1P0P - chain A; structure by X-ray diffraction, 2.30 A resolution.

Chain A:
Protein: Cholinesterase
Organism: Homo sapiens
Notes: EC 3.1.1.8
Reference sequence: P06276 (CHLE_HUMAN); residues 1-529 here correspond to UniProt positions 29-557 (UniProt number = residue number + 28)
Sequence (529 residues; each row starts with the number of its first residue):
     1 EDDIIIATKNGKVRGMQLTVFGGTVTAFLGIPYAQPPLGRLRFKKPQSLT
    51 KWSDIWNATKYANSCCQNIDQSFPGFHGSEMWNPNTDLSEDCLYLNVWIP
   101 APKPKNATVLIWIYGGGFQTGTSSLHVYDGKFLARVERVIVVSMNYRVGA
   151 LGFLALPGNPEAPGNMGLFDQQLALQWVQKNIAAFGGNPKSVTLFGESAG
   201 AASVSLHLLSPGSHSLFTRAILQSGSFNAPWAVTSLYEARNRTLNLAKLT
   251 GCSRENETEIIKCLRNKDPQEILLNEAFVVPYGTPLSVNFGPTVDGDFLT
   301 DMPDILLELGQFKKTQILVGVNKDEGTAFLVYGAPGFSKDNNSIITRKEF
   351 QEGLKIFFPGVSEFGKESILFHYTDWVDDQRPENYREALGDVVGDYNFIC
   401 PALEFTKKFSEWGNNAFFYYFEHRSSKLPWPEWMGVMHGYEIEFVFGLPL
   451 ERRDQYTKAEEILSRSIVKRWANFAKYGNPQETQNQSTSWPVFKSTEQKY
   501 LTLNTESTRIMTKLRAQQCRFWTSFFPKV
Disordered / not traced: 1-3, 255, 378-379, 455
Disulfides: C65-C92, C252-C263, C400-C519
Covalently attached groups: N-acetylglucosamine (NAG) linked to N57, N106, N485; glycan linked to N241, N341
Construct notes: engineered mutation Q17 (Asn45 in P06276), Q455 (Asn483 in P06276), Q481 (Asn509 in P06276), Q486 (Asn514 in P06276)
Residues lining bound ligands:
  - butyrylthiocholine (BCH; 2-(butyrylsulfanyl)-N,N,N-trimethylethanaminium): W82, G115, G116, Y128, E197, S198, A328, F329, Y332, H438, G439, I442
  - methylphosphonic acid ester group (VXA): G115, G116, G117, S198, A199, W231, L286, F329, F398, H438
UniProt features mapped onto this chain:
  - active site: S198 (Acyl-ester intermediate), E325 (Charge relay system), H438 (Charge relay system)
  - binding site (tacrine): W82, H438
  - binding site (substrate): G116, G117
  - modified residue: S198 (Phosphoserine)
  - glycosylation (N-linked (GlcNAc...) asparagine): N57 (complex), N106 (complex), N241 (complex), N256 (complex), N341 (complex), N485

In short:
Bound to chain A: methylphosphonic acid ester group and butyrylthiocholine. N-acetylglucosamine is covalently
linked to N57, N106 and N485. UniProt lists 3 active-site residues, tacrine-binding residues W82 and H438 and
substrate-binding residues G116 and G117.
Chain A is Cholinesterase (Homo sapiens); the structure, Crystal structure of soman-aged human butyryl
cholinesterase in complex with the substrate analog butyrylthiocholine, was determined by X-ray diffraction,
deposited together with 1P0I, 1P0M and 1P0Q.
